Entry 6VYP (X-ray diffraction, 4.99 A resolution (low resolution: residue-level contacts below are approximate; hydrogen-bond / salt-bridge calls are withheld)); this record covers chains E and J of the 14 polymer chains in the assembly.

[Chain E]
Molecule: Histone H3
Source organism: Xenopus laevis
Reference sequence: A0A310TTQ1 (A0A310TTQ1_XENLA); residues 1-135 here correspond to UniProt positions 2-136 (UniProt number = residue number + 1)
Amino-acid sequence (135 residues; numbered 1 to 135; the number before each row is that of its first residue):
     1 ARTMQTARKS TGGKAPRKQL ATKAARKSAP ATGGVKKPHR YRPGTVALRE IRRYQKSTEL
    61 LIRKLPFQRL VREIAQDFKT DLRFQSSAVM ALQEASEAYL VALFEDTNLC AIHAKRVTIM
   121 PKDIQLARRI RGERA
Disordered / not traced: 16-37, 133-135
Construct notes: engineered mutation Met4 (Lys5 in A0A310TTQ1)
Reported in the primary citation:
  - mutagenesis - G13A (5-fold), K14A (2-fold): decreased catalytic activity
  - mutagenesis - K23A/R26A/K27A: unchanged catalytic activity on 197-bp nucleosomes
  - mutagenesis - R17A/K18A/Q19A: decreased catalytic activity on 197-bp nucleosomes

[Chain J]
Molecule: 191-nt DNA strand
Source organism: synthetic construct
Sequence (191 nucleotides; row label = number of the first residue in the row; numbers below 1 keep their minus sign (DA-95 is residue -95)):
   -95 ATCGTCGCTG TTCAATACAT GCACAGGATG TATATATCTG ACACGTGCCT GGAGACTAGG
   -35 GAGTAATCCC CTTGGCGGTT AAAACGCGGG GGACAGCGCG TACGTGCGTT TAAGCGGTGC
    25 TAGAGCTGTC TACGACCAAT TGAGCGGCCT CGGCACCGGG ATTCTCCAGG GCGGCCGCGT
    85 ATAGGGTCGA T

[Chain E / chain J interface]
Pairs across the interface - 22 pairs, chain E then chain J:
  Lys9(E) - DA85(J)
  Arg40(E) - DC70(J)
  Arg40(E) - DC71(J)
  Tyr41(E) - DC70(J)
  Arg42(E) - DC70(J)
  Pro43(E) - DG-5(J)
  Thr45(E) - DC70(J)
  Arg63(E) - DA-13(J)
  Arg72(E) - DT-23(J)
  Arg83(E) - DT-24(J)
  Arg83(E) - DT-23(J)
  Phe84(E) - DT-24(J)
  Phe84(E) - DT-23(J)
  Gln85(E) - DT-24(J)
  Ser86(E) - DT-24(J)
  Arg116(E) - DA-3(J)
  Arg116(E) - DC-2(J)
  Val117(E) - DA-3(J)
  Thr118(E) - DG-4(J)
  Thr118(E) - DA-3(J)
  Met120(E) - DA-3(J)
  Met120(E) - DC-2(J)
Interface residues without a listed pair, chain J (12 interface residues in all): DG-6, DT69

[Overview]
16 residues of chain E face 12 of chain J across their interface. The paper reports that G13A and K14A of
chain E reduce catalytic activity; R17A/K18A/Q19A of chain E reduce catalytic activity on 197-bp nucleosomes.
Here chain E is Histone H3 (Xenopus laevis) and chain J is a 191-nt DNA strand (synthetic construct). Entry
6VYP (Crystal structure of the LSD1/CoREST histone demethylase bound to its nucleosome substrate) was
determined by X-ray diffraction.
